1JY3 - chains N and R of the 6 polymer chains in the assembly; structure by X-ray diffraction, 1.60 A resolution.

Chain N:
Molecule: Fibrinogen alpha chain
Source organism: Bos taurus
Amino-acid sequence (53 residues; row label = number of the first residue in the row):
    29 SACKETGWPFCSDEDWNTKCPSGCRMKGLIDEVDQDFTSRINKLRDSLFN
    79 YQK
Unresolved in the structure: 29-34, 79-81

Chain R:
Molecule: Fibrinogen beta chain
Source organism: Bos taurus
Reference sequence: P02676 (FIBB_BOVIN); numbering as in UniProt (aligned over 61-116)
Amino-acid sequence (56 residues; each row starts with the number of its first residue):
    61 KVERKPPDADGCLHADPDLGVLCPTGCKLQDTLVRQERPIRKSIEDLRNT
   111 VDSVSR
Unresolved in the structure: 61-63, 115-116

How chain N and chain R interact:
Residue-residue contacts - 36 pairs, chain N then chain R:
  Trp36(N) with Asp68(R); Ala69(R); Asp70(R); Gly71(R); Leu73(R); Val81(R)
  Pro37(N) with Gly71(R); Cys72(R); Leu73(R), hydrogen bond (backbone-backbone)
  Phe38(N) with Leu73(R)
  Cys39(N) with Cys72(R), disulfide; Leu73(R), hydrogen bond (backbone-backbone); His74(R); Leu82(R), hydrophobic
  Asp43(N) with Cys72(R)
  Trp44(N) with His74(R); Leu82(R), hydrophobic
  Asn45(N) with Thr85(R)
  Thr46(N) with Pro84(R); Thr85(R), hydrogen bond (backbone-backbone); Lys88(R)
  Lys47(N) with Asp70(R), hydrogen bond (side chain-backbone); Cys72(R); Leu82(R); Cys83(R)
  Cys48(N) with Val81(R); Leu82(R); Cys83(R), hydrogen bond (backbone-backbone); Thr85(R)
  Pro49(N) with Leu79(R); Leu82(R)
  Arg53(N) with Pro77(R); Asp78(R), hydrogen bond (side chain-backbone); Leu79(R); Gly80(R)
  Leu57(N) with Asp78(R)
Interface residues without a listed pair, chain N (15 interface residues in all): Ser50, Met54
Inter-chain disulfides: Cys39(N)-Cys72(R)

In short:
Chain N and chain R form an interface of 15 and 17 residues respectively; the contacts include 1 disulfide
bond and 6 hydrogen bonds. Polar contacts include Lys47(N)-Asp70(R), Arg53(N)-Asp78(R) and Pro37(N)-Leu73(R).
Chain N is Fibrinogen alpha chain and chain R is Fibrinogen beta chain, both from Bos taurus; the structure,
Crystal Structure of the Central Region of Bovine Fibrinogen (E5 Fragment) at 1.4 Angstroms Resolution, was
determined by X-ray diffraction (same publication as 1JY2).
